PDB entry 1Y5H | X-ray diffraction, 1.50 A resolution | chains A and B

# Chain A (and B)
Protein: hypothetical protein RV2626C
Source organism: Mycobacterium tuberculosis
Notes: chain B of this document is another copy of the same molecule, construct and numbering; everything in this record applies to it too
UniProt: O06186 (O06186_MYCTU); residue numbers follow UniProt; this construct covers 1-127
Sequence (133 residues; row label = number of the first residue in the row; numbers below 1 keep their minus sign (Gly-5 is residue -5)):
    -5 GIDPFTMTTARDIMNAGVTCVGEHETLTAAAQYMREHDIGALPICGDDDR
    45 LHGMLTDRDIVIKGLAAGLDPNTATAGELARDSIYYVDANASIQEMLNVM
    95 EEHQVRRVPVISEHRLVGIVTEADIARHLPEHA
Unresolved in the structure: -5 to 1, 125-127 (chain B: -5 to 1, 124-127)
Sequence notes: expression tag (-5 to 0)
Modified positions: Mse1 (selenomethionine); Mse8, Mse28, Mse48, Mse90, Mse94 (selenomethionine; parent Met)
Cystine bridges: Cys14-Cys39

# How chain A and chain B interact
Pairs across the interface (34; chain A residue first):
  Thr22(A) with Leu59(B)
  Ala25(A) with Val55(B), hydrophobic; Leu59(B), hydrophobic; Ala60(B)
  Mse28(A) with Arg52(B), hydrogen bond (backbone-side chain); Ile56(B)
  Arg29(A) with Ile56(B); Ala60(B), hydrogen bond (side chain-backbone); Ala61(B)
  Asp32(A) with Arg52(B), salt bridge
  Ile33(A) with Arg52(B), hydrogen bond (backbone-side chain)
  Gly34(A) with Arg52(B)
  Asp51(A) with Arg52(B), salt bridge; Val55(B)
  Arg52(A) with Mse28(B); Asp32(B); Ile33(B), hydrogen bond (side chain-backbone); Gly34(B); Asp51(B), salt bridge
  Ile54(A) with Leu59(B), hydrophobic
  Val55(A) with Ala25(B), hydrophobic; Asp51(B); Val55(B), hydrophobic
  Ile56(A) with Mse28(B); Arg29(B)
  Leu59(A) with Thr22(B); Ala25(B), hydrophobic; Ile54(B), hydrophobic; Pro65(B), hydrophobic
  Ala60(A) with Ala25(B); Gln26(B); Arg29(B), hydrogen bond (backbone-side chain)
  Ala61(A) with Arg29(B)
  Pro65(A) with Pro65(B), hydrophobic
Also at the interface, not in a pair above, chain A (17 interface residues in all): Gln26

# In short
Chain A and chain B each contribute 17 residues to their interface, with 5 hydrogen bonds and 3 salt bridges.
Polar pairs include Asp32(A)-Arg52(B), Asp51(A)-Arg52(B) and Mse28(A)-Arg52(B).
Both chains are hypothetical protein RV2626C (Mycobacterium tuberculosis). Entry 1Y5H (Crystal structure of
truncated Se-Met Hypoxic Response Protein I (HRPI)) was determined by X-ray diffraction together with 1XKF
from the same study.
